PDB entry 4GRL | X-ray diffraction, 2.86 A resolution | chains C and D of the 4 polymer chains in the assembly

== Chain C ==
Protein: TCR Hy.1B11 alpha chain
Organism: Homo sapiens
Sequence (209 residues; row label = number of the first residue in the row; numbers below 1 keep their minus sign (Met-1 is residue -1)):
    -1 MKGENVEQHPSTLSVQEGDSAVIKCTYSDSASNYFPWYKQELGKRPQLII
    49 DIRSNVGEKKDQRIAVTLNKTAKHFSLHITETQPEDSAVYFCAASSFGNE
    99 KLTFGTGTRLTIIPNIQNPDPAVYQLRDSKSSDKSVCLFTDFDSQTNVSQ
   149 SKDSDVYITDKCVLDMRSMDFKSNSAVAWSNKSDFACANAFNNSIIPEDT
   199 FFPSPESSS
Unresolved in the structure: -1 to 1, 193-207
Disulfide bonds: Cys23-Cys90, Cys135-Cys185

== Chain D ==
Protein: TCR Hy.1B11 beta chain
Organism: Homo sapiens
Sequence (268 residues; row label = number of the first residue in the row):
     1 MKDRLLMLFAKDVVSRNGGSGGGGGGAGVSQTPSNKVTEKGKYVELRCDP
    51 ISGHTALYWYRQSLGQGPEFLIYFQGTGAADDSGLPNDRFFAVRPEGSVS
   101 TLKIQRTERGDSAVYLCATSALGDTQYFGPGTRLTVLEDLKNVFPPEVAV
   151 FEPSEAEISHTQKATLVCLATGFYPDHVELSWWVNGKEVHSGVCTDPQPL
   201 KEQPALNDSRYSLSSRLRVSATFWQNPRNHFRCQVQFYGLSENDEWTQDR
   251 AKPVTQIVSAEAWGRADS
Unresolved in the structure: 1-3, 18-24, 268
Disulfide bonds: Cys48-Cys117, Cys168-Cys233

== Interface between chain C and chain D ==
Pairs across the interface (86; chain C residue first):
  Ser28(C) - Arg4(D)  hydrogen bond
  Tyr32(C) - Asp124(D)
  Tyr32(C) - Thr125(D)
  Tyr36(C) - Gln126(D)  hydrogen bond (side chain-backbone)
  Tyr36(C) - Phe128(D)
  Gln38(C) - Gln62(D)  hydrogen bond
  Leu40(C) - Pro197(D)
  Gly41(C) - Pro130(D)
  Lys42(C) - Pro130(D)
  Arg43(C) - Gly129(D)
  Arg43(C) - Pro130(D)
  Pro44(C) - Leu116(D)
  Pro44(C) - Phe128(D)
  Leu46(C) - Thr125(D)
  Leu46(C) - Tyr127(D)  hydrophobic
  Arg51(C) - Asp124(D)  salt bridge
  Arg51(C) - Thr125(D)
  Phe89(C) - Gln62(D)
  Phe89(C) - Gly67(D)
  Phe95(C) - Leu8(D)  hydrophobic
  Phe95(C) - Phe9(D)  hydrophobic
  Phe95(C) - Lys11(D)  hydrogen bond (backbone-side chain)
  Glu98(C) - Lys11(D)  salt bridge
  Glu98(C) - Tyr58(D)
  Glu98(C) - Tyr73(D)  hydrogen bond
  Glu98(C) - Gly123(D)
  Glu98(C) - Asp124(D)
  Glu98(C) - Gln126(D)  hydrogen bond (backbone-side chain)
  Lys99(C) - Tyr58(D)
  Lys99(C) - Phe70(D)
  Leu100(C) - Tyr60(D)  hydrogen bond (backbone-side chain)
  Leu100(C) - Gln126(D)
  Phe102(C) - Tyr60(D)  hydrophobic
  Phe102(C) - Pro68(D)
  Phe102(C) - Phe128(D)  hydrophobic
  Gly103(C) - Gly67(D)
  Thr104(C) - Gly65(D)
  Asp118(C) - His160(D)  salt bridge
  Tyr122(C) - Ser154(D)
  Tyr122(C) - Ala156(D)
  Tyr122(C) - Glu157(D)
  Tyr122(C) - His160(D)
  Tyr122(C) - Thr161(D)
  Gln123(C) - Ser154(D)
  Leu124(C) - Phe151(D)
  Leu124(C) - Glu152(D)
  Leu124(C) - Thr165(D)
  Leu124(C) - Val167(D)  hydrophobic
  Arg125(C) - Phe151(D)
  Arg125(C) - Glu152(D)  salt bridge
  Ser127(C) - Val150(D)
  Ser127(C) - Phe151(D)
  Ser130(C) - Phe151(D)
  Lys132(C) - Thr171(D)
  Val134(C) - Phe151(D)  hydrophobic
  Leu136(C) - Thr165(D)
  Thr138(C) - Arg218(D)
  Asp139(C) - Thr161(D)
  Asp139(C) - Arg218(D)  salt bridge
  Tyr155(C) - Glu202(D)
  Ile156(C) - Leu200(D)
  Thr157(C) - Asp196(D)
  Thr157(C) - Ser214(D)
  Thr157(C) - Arg216(D)  hydrogen bond
  Asp158(C) - Arg216(D)
  Cys160(C) - Cys194(D)  disulfide
  Cys160(C) - Thr195(D)  hydrogen bond (side chain-backbone)
  Val161(C) - Cys194(D)
  Leu162(C) - Gly192(D)
  Leu162(C) - Val193(D)
  Leu162(C) - Cys194(D)  hydrophobic
  Leu162(C) - Arg218(D)
  Met164(C) - Lys163(D)
  Met164(C) - Ser191(D)
  Met164(C) - Gly192(D)
  Met164(C) - Arg218(D)
  Arg165(C) - His190(D)  hydrogen bond (side chain-backbone)
  Arg165(C) - Ser191(D)
  Phe169(C) - Lys163(D)
  Phe169(C) - Arg218(D)
  Ser171(C) - Arg218(D)  hydrogen bond
  Ser173(C) - Arg216(D)  hydrogen bond
  Val175(C) - Arg216(D)
  Trp177(C) - Leu169(D)  hydrophobic
  Trp177(C) - Leu200(D)  hydrophobic
  Trp177(C) - Ser212(D)
Other interface residues (no listed pair), chain C (53 interface residues in all): Ala29, Asp49, Lys71, Gly96, Asn97, Asp126, Asp163, Ala174
Other interface residues (no listed pair), chain D (58 interface residues in all): Leu6, Gln66, Gln75, Asp81, Leu122, Ala149, Pro153, Leu166, Gln198, Arg265
Disulfides between the chains: Cys160(C)-Cys194(D)
The authors on this interface:
  - interface residues, chain C: Ser28(C), Phe95(C), Glu98(C)
  - hot spots on chain C (mutagenesis) - F95A: decreased binding to DQ1/PMM

== Overview ==
The interface between chain C and chain D involves 53 residues on one side and 58 on the other; the contacts
include 1 disulfide bond, 12 hydrogen bonds and 5 salt bridges. Polar pairs include Arg51(C)-Asp124(D),
Glu98(C)-Lys11(D) and Asp118(C)-His160(D). From the paper: F95A of chain C reduces binding to DQ1/PMM;
interface residues Ser28(C), Phe95(C) and Glu98(C).
Chain C is TCR Hy.1B11 alpha chain and chain D is TCR Hy.1B11 beta chain, both from Homo sapiens; the
structure, Crystal structure of a autoimmune TCR-MHC complex, was determined by X-ray diffraction together
with 4MAY from the same study.
